Entry 6HGN (X-ray diffraction, 1.48 A resolution); this record covers chains A and B.

# Chain A
Molecule: Alpha-1-antichymotrypsin
Organism: Homo sapiens
UniProt: P01011 (AACT_HUMAN); residues 3-360 here correspond to UniProt positions 26-383 (UniProt number = residue number + 23)
Chain sequence (369 residues; row label = number of the first residue in the row; numbers below 1 keep their minus sign (Met-8 is residue -8)):
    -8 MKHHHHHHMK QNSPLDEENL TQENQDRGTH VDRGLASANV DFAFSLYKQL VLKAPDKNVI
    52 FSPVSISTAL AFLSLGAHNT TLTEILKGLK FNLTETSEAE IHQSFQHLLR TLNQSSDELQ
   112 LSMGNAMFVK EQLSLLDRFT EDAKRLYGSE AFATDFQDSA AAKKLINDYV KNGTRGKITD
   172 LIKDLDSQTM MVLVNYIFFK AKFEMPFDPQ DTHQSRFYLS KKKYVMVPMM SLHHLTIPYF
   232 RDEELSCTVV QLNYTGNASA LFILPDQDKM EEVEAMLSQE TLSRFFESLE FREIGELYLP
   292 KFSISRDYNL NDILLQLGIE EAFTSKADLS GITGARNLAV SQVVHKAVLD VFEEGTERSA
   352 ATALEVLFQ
Unresolved in the structure: -8 to 24, 245-246
Differences from the reference sequence: initiating methionine (-8); expression tag (-7 to 2); engineered mutation Arg24 (Leu47 in P01011), Val55 (Leu78 in P01011), Phe194 (Trp217 in P01011), Tyr215 (Trp238 in P01011), Gln242 (Glu265 in P01011), Asn244 (Lys267 in P01011), Ser269 (Leu292 in P01011), Gln270 (Pro293 in P01011), Ser274 (Lys297 in P01011), Phe276 (Trp299 in P01011), Phe277 (Arg300 in P01011), Glu278 (Asp301 in P01011), Arg349 (Ala372 in P01011), Leu355 (Val378 in P01011), Glu356 (Lys379 in P01011), Val357 (Ile380 in P01011), Leu358 (Thr381 in P01011), Phe359 (Leu382 in P01011), Gln360 (Leu383 in P01011)
Curated features (UniProtKB/Swiss-Prot):
  - DNA-binding region: Lys212 to Lys214
  - region: Gly346 to Glu348, Ser350 to Ala354 (RCL)
  - glycosylation (N-linked (GlcNAc...) asparagine): Asn10, Asn70, Asn83, Asn104, Asn163, Asn248

# Chain B
Molecule: Alpha-1-antichymotrypsin
Organism: Homo sapiens
UniProt: P01011 (AACT_HUMAN); residues 361-400 here correspond to UniProt positions 384-423 (UniProt number = residue number + 23)
Chain sequence (40 residues; numbered 361 to 400; the number before each row is that of its first residue):
   361 GPLVETRTIV RFNRPFLMII VDNFTWSIFF MSKVTNPKQA
Unresolved in the structure: 361-367, 400
Differences from the reference sequence: engineered mutation Gly361 (Ser384 in P01011), Pro362 (Ala385 in P01011), Asp382 (Pro405 in P01011), Asn383 (Thr406 in P01011), Phe384 (Asp407 in P01011), Trp386 (Gln409 in P01011), Ser387 (Asn410 in P01011)

# Chain A / chain B interface
Pairs across the interface - 118 pairs, chain A then chain B:
  Ala27(A) - Thr385(B)
  Ala27(A) - Trp386(B)  hydrophobic
  Asn30(A) - Thr385(B)  hydrogen bond (side chain-backbone)
  Asn30(A) - Trp386(B)
  Asn30(A) - Ser387(B)  hydrogen bond
  Val31(A) - Trp386(B)
  Ala34(A) - Ile388(B)  hydrophobic
  Phe35(A) - Met391(B)  hydrophobic
  Tyr38(A) - Leu377(B)
  Tyr38(A) - Met391(B)  hydrophobic
  Tyr38(A) - Lys393(B)
  Val42(A) - Lys393(B)
  Pro46(A) - Lys393(B)  hydrogen bond (backbone-side chain)
  Asp47(A) - Thr395(B)  hydrogen bond (backbone-side chain)
  Lys48(A) - Lys393(B)
  Lys48(A) - Thr395(B)
  Asn49(A) - Lys393(B)
  Asn49(A) - Val394(B)
  Asn49(A) - Thr395(B)  hydrogen bond (side chain-backbone)
  Asn49(A) - Asn396(B)  hydrogen bond (side chain-backbone)
  Asn49(A) - Gln399(B)
  Val50(A) - Ser392(B)
  Val50(A) - Lys393(B)  hydrogen bond (backbone-backbone)
  Ile51(A) - Phe390(B)  hydrophobic
  Ile51(A) - Met391(B)
  Ile51(A) - Ser392(B)
  Phe52(A) - Phe390(B)
  Phe52(A) - Met391(B)  hydrogen bond (backbone-backbone)
  Ser53(A) - Phe389(B)  hydrogen bond (side chain-backbone)
  Ser53(A) - Phe390(B)
  Pro54(A) - Ile388(B)
  Val55(A) - Ser387(B)
  Val55(A) - Ile388(B)  hydrogen bond (backbone-backbone)
  Val55(A) - Phe389(B)  hydrophobic
  Leu99(A) - Ser387(B)
  Leu99(A) - Phe389(B)  hydrophobic
  Leu103(A) - Phe389(B)  hydrophobic
  Ile188(A) - Phe390(B)  hydrophobic
  Phe190(A) - Ile380(B)  hydrophobic
  Phe190(A) - Phe390(B)  hydrophobic
  Arg207(A) - Asn373(B)
  Phe208(A) - Phe372(B)
  Phe208(A) - Asn373(B)
  Phe208(A) - Arg374(B)
  Phe208(A) - Pro375(B)
  Phe208(A) - Thr395(B)
  Phe208(A) - Pro397(B)
  Tyr209(A) - Asn373(B)  hydrogen bond (backbone-backbone)
  Tyr209(A) - Arg374(B)
  Tyr209(A) - Pro375(B)
  Leu210(A) - Pro375(B)
  Leu210(A) - Thr395(B)
  Leu210(A) - Asn396(B)
  Val216(A) - Lys398(B)
  Met217(A) - Lys398(B)  hydrogen bond (backbone-side chain)
  Val218(A) - Lys398(B)
  Met220(A) - Phe372(B)
  Met220(A) - Asn373(B)
  Tyr230(A) - Thr368(B)
  Tyr230(A) - Val370(B)  hydrophobic
  Asn248(A) - Asn383(B)  hydrogen bond (backbone-side chain)
  Ala249(A) - Val381(B)
  Ala249(A) - Asn383(B)
  Ser250(A) - Ile379(B)
  Ser250(A) - Ile380(B)
  Ser250(A) - Val381(B)  hydrogen bond (backbone-backbone)
  Ser250(A) - Asn383(B)  hydrogen bond
  Ala251(A) - Ile379(B)
  Leu252(A) - Leu377(B)
  Leu252(A) - Met378(B)
  Leu252(A) - Ile379(B)  hydrogen bond (backbone-backbone)
  Phe253(A) - Phe372(B)  hydrophobic
  Phe253(A) - Leu377(B)
  Phe253(A) - Met378(B)  hydrophobic
  Ile254(A) - Phe376(B)
  Ile254(A) - Leu377(B)  hydrogen bond (backbone-backbone)
  Ile254(A) - Ile379(B)  hydrophobic
  Leu255(A) - Arg371(B)
  Leu255(A) - Phe372(B)  hydrophobic
  Leu255(A) - Arg374(B)
  Pro256(A) - Arg374(B)  hydrogen bond (backbone-side chain)
  Pro256(A) - Pro375(B)
  Asp257(A) - Arg374(B)
  Gln258(A) - Arg374(B)
  Met261(A) - Pro375(B)
  Met261(A) - Phe376(B)
  Met261(A) - Leu377(B)  hydrophobic
  Met261(A) - Lys393(B)
  Glu265(A) - Lys393(B)  salt bridge
  Leu273(A) - Trp386(B)  hydrophobic
  Ser274(A) - Trp386(B)
  Phe277(A) - Trp386(B)  hydrophobic
  Arg283(A) - Thr368(B)
  Ile285(A) - Thr368(B)
  Gly286(A) - Thr368(B)  hydrogen bond (backbone-backbone)
  Glu287(A) - Thr368(B)  hydrogen bond (backbone-backbone)
  Glu287(A) - Ile369(B)
  Glu287(A) - Val370(B)  hydrogen bond (backbone-backbone)
  Leu288(A) - Val370(B)
  Leu288(A) - Phe372(B)  hydrophobic
  Tyr289(A) - Val370(B)  hydrogen bond (backbone-backbone)
  Tyr289(A) - Arg371(B)
  Tyr289(A) - Phe372(B)  hydrogen bond (backbone-backbone)
  Leu290(A) - Phe372(B)  hydrophobic
  Pro291(A) - Phe372(B)
  Phe293(A) - Met378(B)  hydrophobic
  Phe293(A) - Val394(B)  hydrophobic
  Phe293(A) - Pro397(B)
  Ile295(A) - Gln399(B)
  Ser296(A) - Gln399(B)  hydrogen bond (backbone-side chain)
  Val339(A) - Phe390(B)
  Leu340(A) - Met378(B)  hydrophobic
  Leu340(A) - Ser392(B)
  Arg349(A) - Met378(B)
  Arg349(A) - Ile380(B)
  Arg349(A) - Phe390(B)
  Ser350(A) - Phe390(B)
  Ala351(A) - Phe390(B)  hydrophobic
Other interface residues (no listed pair), chain A (71 interface residues in all): Leu26, Val241, Val264, Leu268, Gln270, Glu284, Ser294, Arg297, Ala338
Other interface residues (no listed pair), chain B (31 interface residues in all): Asp382

# In short
Chain A and chain B form an interface of 71 and 31 residues respectively, with 24 hydrogen bonds and 1 salt
bridge. Polar pairs include Glu265(A)-Lys393(B), Asn30(A)-Thr385(B) and Asn30(A)-Ser387(B). UniProt lists a
DNA-binding region on chain A.
Here chain A is Alpha-1-antichymotrypsin and chain B is Alpha-1-antichymotrypsin, both from Homo sapiens.
Entry 6HGN (Crystal structure of Alpha1-antichymotrypsin variant DBS-II-allo-L55V: an allosterically
controlled doxorubicin-binding serpin with an unprecedentedly high ligand ...) was determined by X-ray
diffraction (same publication as 6HGD, 6HGF, 6HGG, 6HGH, 6HGI, 6HGJ and 3 further entries).
